PDB entry 8UEJ | electron microscopy, 2.70 A resolution | chains NM and NN of the 179 polymer chains in the assembly

Chain NM (and NN):
Name: Coat protein
From: Caulobacter phage phiCb5
Notes: chain NN of this document is another copy of the same molecule, construct and numbering; everything in this record applies to it too
UniProt: D7RIC2 (D7RIC2_9VIRU); residues 1-122 here correspond to UniProt positions 2-123 (UniProt number = residue number + 1)
Chain sequence (122 residues; each row starts with the number of its first residue):
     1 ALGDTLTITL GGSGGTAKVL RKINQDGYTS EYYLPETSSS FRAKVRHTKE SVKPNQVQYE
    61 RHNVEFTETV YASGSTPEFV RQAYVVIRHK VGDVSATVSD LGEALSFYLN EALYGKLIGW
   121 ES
Bound ions: Ca2+: Gln25 (shared with Gln25(NN), Asp26(NN) of chain NN; 1 residue of chain NO)

Chain NM / chain NN interface:
Residue-residue contacts (10):
  Gln25(NM) with Ile23(NN), hydrogen bond (side chain-backbone); Asn24(NN); Gln25(NN); Asp26(NN)
  Asp26(NM) with Asn24(NN); Asp26(NN)
  Gly27(NM) with Asn24(NN), hydrogen bond (backbone-side chain); Asp26(NN), hydrogen bond (backbone-side chain)
  Tyr28(NM) with Ile23(NN), hydrophobic; Asn24(NN), hydrogen bond (backbone-side chain)
Also at the interface, not in a pair above, chain NM (7 interface residues in all): Thr29, Val91, Gly92
Also at the interface, not in a pair above, chain NN (6 interface residues in all): Glu31, Tyr71

Overview:
7 residues of chain NM and 6 residues of chain NN are in contact; the contacts include 4 hydrogen bonds. Polar
contacts include Gln25(NM)-Ile23(NN), Gly27(NM)-Asn24(NN) and Gly27(NM)-Asp26(NN).
Both chains are Coat protein (Caulobacter phage phiCb5). Entry 8UEJ (ssRNA phage PhiCb5 virion) was determined
by electron microscopy (same publication as 8U2B and 8UCR).
